7R66 - chains A and B; structure by X-ray diffraction, 1.44 A resolution.

[Chain A (and B)]
Name: Peptidase
From: Thermococcus thioreducens
Notes: chain B of this document is another copy of the same molecule, construct and numbering; everything in this record applies to it too
UniProt: A0A0Q2XKL6 (A0A0Q2XKL6_9EURY); numbering as in UniProt (aligned over 1-166)
Chain sequence (166 residues; numbered 1 to 166; the number before each row is that of its first residue):
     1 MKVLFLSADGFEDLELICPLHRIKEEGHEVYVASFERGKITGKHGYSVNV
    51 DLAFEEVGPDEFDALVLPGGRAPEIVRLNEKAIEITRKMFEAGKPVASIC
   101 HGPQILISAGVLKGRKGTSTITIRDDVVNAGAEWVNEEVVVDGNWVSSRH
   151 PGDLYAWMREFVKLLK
Modified positions: C100 (cysteinesulfonic acid; OCS)

[Interface between chain A and chain B]
Inter-chain disulfides: C18(A)-C18(B)
Contacting residue pairs (35; chain A residue first):
  E12(A) with Y46(B), hydrogen bond
  D13(A) with Y46(B), hydrogen bond (backbone-side chain)
  L14(A) with L14(B), hydrophobic; I17(B), hydrophobic; Y46(B), hydrogen bond (backbone-side chain)
  I17(A) with L14(B), hydrophobic
  C18(A) with C18(B), disulfide
  H21(A) with P151(B); G152(B); L154(B); Y155(B), hydrogen bond (side chain-backbone)
  R22(A) with R22(B); E25(B), salt bridge
  K24(A) with Y155(B)
  E25(A) with R22(B), salt bridge; Y155(B); M158(B); R159(B); V162(B)
  H44(A) with H44(B), hydrogen bond (side chain-backbone); Y46(B)
  G45(A) with H44(B)
  Y46(A) with E12(B), hydrogen bond; D13(B), hydrogen bond (side chain-backbone); L14(B), hydrogen bond (side chain-backbone); H44(B)
  P151(A) with H21(B), hydrogen bond (backbone-side chain)
  G152(A) with H21(B)
  L154(A) with H21(B)
  Y155(A) with H21(B), hydrogen bond (backbone-side chain); K24(B); E25(B)
  M158(A) with E25(B)
  R159(A) with E25(B)
  V162(A) with E25(B)
Other interface residues (no listed pair), chain B (19 interface residues in all): G45

[Overview]
Chain A and chain B each contribute 19 residues to their interface, with 1 disulfide bond, 10 hydrogen bonds
and 2 salt bridges. Polar contacts include R22(A)-E25(B), E12(A)-Y46(B) and D13(A)-Y46(B).
Both chains are Peptidase (Thermococcus thioreducens). Entry 7R66 (Structure of Pfp1 protease from
Thermococcus thioreducens: large unit cell at 1.44 A resolution) was determined by X-ray diffraction,
deposited together with 5TW0 and 5TXW.
